9MQG - chains B and C of the 14 polymer chains in the assembly; structure by electron microscopy, 3.30 A resolution.

Chain B:
Molecule: Transmembrane protein gp41
From: Human immunodeficiency virus 1
UniProtKB: Q2N0S6 (Q2N0S6_9HIV1); residues 512-664 here correspond to UniProt positions 509-661 (UniProt number = residue number - 3)
Sequence (153 residues; numbered 512 to 664; the number before each row is that of its first residue):
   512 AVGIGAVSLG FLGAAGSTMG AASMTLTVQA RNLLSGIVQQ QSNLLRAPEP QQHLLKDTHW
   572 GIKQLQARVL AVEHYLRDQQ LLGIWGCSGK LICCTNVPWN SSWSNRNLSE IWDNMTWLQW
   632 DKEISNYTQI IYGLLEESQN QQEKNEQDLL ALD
Disordered / not traced: 512-518, 547-569
Construct notes: conflict S519 (Phe516 in Q2N0S6), P559 (Ile556 in Q2N0S6), P561 (Ala558 in Q2N0S6), D568 (Leu565 in Q2N0S6), H570 (Val567 in Q2N0S6), H585 (Arg582 in Q2N0S6), C605 (Thr602 in Q2N0S6)
Disulfide bonds: C598-C604
Glycans and other covalent adducts: N-acetylglucosamine (NAG) linked to N618
Small-molecule neighbours: N-acetylglucosamine (NAG; 2-acetamido-2-deoxy-beta-D-glucopyranose): L520, G524, G527, S528

Chain C:
Molecule: Envelope glycoprotein gp120
From: Human immunodeficiency virus 1
Sequence (473 residues; each row starts with the number of its first residue; note: 10 numbers in that range are skipped by the numbering (no residue carries them; nothing is unmodelled there)):
    31 AENLWVTVYY GVPVWKDAET TLFCASDAKA YETEKHNVWA THACVSTDPN PQEIHLENVT
    91 EEFNMWKNNM VEQMHEDIIS LWDQSLKPCV KLTPLCVGLQ CTNVTNNITD D
   150 MRGELKNCSF NATTELRNKR QKVYSLFYRL DIVPMVDLWT NYRLISCNTS AITQACPKVS
   210 FEPIPIHYCA PAGFAILKCK DKKFNGTGPC QNVSTVQCTH GIKPVVSTQL LLNGSLAEEE
   270 VIIRSENITN NAKNILVQLN TSVQINCTRP NNNTVKSIRI
   311 GPGQAFYYTG DIIGDIRQAH CNVSKATWNE TLGKVVKQLR KHFGNNTIIR FAQSSGGDLE
   371 VTTHSFNCGG EFFYCNTSGL FNSTW
   397 ISNTSVQGSN STGSNDSITL PCRIKQIINM WQRIGQAMYA PPIQGVIRCV SNITGLILTR
   457 DGGSTNSTTE TFRPGGGDMR DNWRSELYKY KVVKIEPLGV APTRCKRRVV GRRRRRR
Disordered / not traced: 31, 57-65, 397-412, 460-462, 505-513
Disulfide bonds: C54-C74, C119-C205, C126-C196, C131-C157, C218-C247, C228-C239, C296-C331, C378-C445, C385-C418
Glycans and other covalent adducts: N-acetylglucosamine (NAG) linked to N88, N133, N156, N160, N197, N234, N262, N276, N295, N301, N332, N386, N392, N448
From the paper describing this entry:
  - post-translational modification sites: N160

Interface between chain B and chain C:
Pairs across the interface (8):
  Q658(B) - T37(C)
  Q658(B) - Y39(C)  hydrogen bond
  Q658(B) - C501(C)
  L661(B) - C501(C)  hydrophobic
  L661(B) - K502(C)
  L661(B) - R503(C)
  A662(B) - R500(C)  hydrogen bond (backbone-side chain)
  D664(B) - K502(C)  salt bridge
Also at the interface, not in a pair above, chain C (8 interface residues in all): T499, R504

In short:
The interface between chain B and chain C involves 4 residues on one side and 8 on the other; the contacts
include 2 hydrogen bonds and 1 salt bridge. Among the polar pairs are D664(B)-K502(C), Q658(B)-Y39(C) and
A662(B)-R500(C). Bound to chain B: N-acetylglucosamine. N-acetylglucosamine is covalently linked to N618(B).
The paper reports a modification site at N160(C).
Chain B is Transmembrane protein gp41 and chain C is Envelope glycoprotein gp120, both from Human
immunodeficiency virus 1; the structure, RM017 Fab in complex with Apex-GT6.2 trimer and RM20A3 Fab, was
determined by electron microscopy together with 9MPX, 9B8B, 9B8C, 9MPB and 9MPC from the same study.
